PDB entry 8AWI | X-ray diffraction, 1.15 A resolution | chains A and B

# Chain A (and B)
Protein: Transthyretin
From: Homo sapiens
Notes: chain B of this document is another copy of the same molecule, construct and numbering; everything in this record applies to it too
Reference sequence: P02766 (TTHY_HUMAN); residues 9-127 here correspond to UniProt positions 29-147 (UniProt number = residue number + 20)
Chain sequence (119 residues; each row starts with the number of its first residue):
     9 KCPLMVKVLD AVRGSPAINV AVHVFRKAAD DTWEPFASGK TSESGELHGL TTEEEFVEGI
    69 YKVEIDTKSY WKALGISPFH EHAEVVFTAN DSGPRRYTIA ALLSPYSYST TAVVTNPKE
Unresolved in the structure: 9, 126-127 (chain B: 9, 125-127)
Bound ions: Na+ near Asp99 (its only coordinating residue here)
Swiss-Prot annotation at these positions:
  - binding site (L-thyroxine): Lys15, Glu54, Ser117
  - modified residue: Cys10 (Sulfocysteine), Glu42 (4-carboxyglutamate), Ser52 (Phosphoserine)
  - glycosylation: Asn98 (N-linked (GlcNAc...) asparagine)
What the authors report for this chain:
  - conformationally variable residues (side-chain flip): Ser117
  - disease-associated variants - V30M: decreased stability

# How chain A and chain B interact
Residue-residue contacts - 38 pairs, chain A then chain B:
  Phe87(A) - Phe95(B)  hydrophobic
  Phe87(A) - Tyr105(B)  hydrophobic
  Phe87(A) - Ile107(B)  hydrophobic
  Phe87(A) - Ala120(B)  hydrophobic
  Phe87(A) - Val122(B)  hydrophobic
  His88(A) - Val93(B)
  His88(A) - Val94(B)
  Glu89(A) - Val94(B)  hydrogen bond (backbone-backbone)
  Glu89(A) - Thr96(B)  hydrogen bond
  Glu92(A) - Glu92(B)
  Glu92(A) - Val94(B)
  Glu92(A) - Tyr116(B)  hydrogen bond (backbone-side chain)
  Val93(A) - His88(B)
  Val94(A) - His88(B)
  Val94(A) - Glu89(B)  hydrogen bond (backbone-backbone)
  Val94(A) - His90(B)
  Val94(A) - Glu92(B)
  Phe95(A) - Phe87(B)  hydrophobic
  Thr96(A) - Glu89(B)  hydrogen bond
  Tyr105(A) - Phe87(B)  hydrophobic
  Ile107(A) - Phe87(B)  hydrophobic
  Tyr114(A) - Thr119(B)  hydrogen bond (backbone-side chain)
  Tyr114(A) - Ala120(B)  hydrogen bond (backbone-backbone)
  Ser115(A) - Thr118(B)  hydrogen bond (side chain-backbone)
  Ser115(A) - Thr119(B)  hydrogen bond
  Tyr116(A) - Glu92(B)  hydrogen bond (side chain-backbone)
  Tyr116(A) - Ser117(B)
  Tyr116(A) - Thr118(B)  hydrogen bond (backbone-backbone)
  Ser117(A) - Tyr116(B)
  Ser117(A) - Ser117(B)
  Thr118(A) - Ser115(B)  hydrogen bond (backbone-side chain)
  Thr118(A) - Tyr116(B)  hydrogen bond (backbone-backbone)
  Thr119(A) - Tyr114(B)
  Thr119(A) - Ser115(B)  hydrogen bond
  Ala120(A) - Phe87(B)  hydrophobic
  Ala120(A) - Tyr114(B)  hydrogen bond (backbone-backbone)
  Val122(A) - Phe87(B)  hydrophobic
  Val122(A) - Tyr114(B)  hydrophobic
Interface residues without a listed pair, chain A (21 interface residues in all): Ile68, Lys76, His90
Interface residues without a listed pair, chain B (21 interface residues in all): Ile68, Lys76

# Overview
Chain A and chain B each contribute 21 residues to their interface, with 15 hydrogen bonds. Polar pairs
include Glu89(A)-Thr96(B), Glu92(A)-Tyr116(B) and Tyr114(A)-Thr119(B). Curated annotation (UniProt) lists 3
L-thyroxine-binding residues on chain A. From the paper: V30M of chain A reduces stability; conformational
variability at Ser117(A).
Chain A and chain B are both Transthyretin (Homo sapiens); the structure, Crystal structure of Human
Transthyretin at 1.15 Angstrom resolution, was determined by X-ray diffraction (same publication as 7Q9L, 7Q9N
and 7Q9O).
